PDB entry 6TWS | X-ray diffraction, 2.00 A resolution | chains H and B of the 6 polymer chains in the assembly

== Chain H (and B) ==
Name: Hemagglutinin HA2
Organism: Influenza A virus (A/harbour seal/Germany/1/2014(H10N7))
Notes: chain B of this document is another copy of the same molecule, construct and numbering; everything in this record applies to it too
Reference sequence: A0A0A7HR51 (A0A0A7HR51_9INFA); residues 1-176 here correspond to UniProt positions 333-508 (UniProt number = residue number + 332)
Chain sequence (177 residues; row label = number of the first residue in the row):
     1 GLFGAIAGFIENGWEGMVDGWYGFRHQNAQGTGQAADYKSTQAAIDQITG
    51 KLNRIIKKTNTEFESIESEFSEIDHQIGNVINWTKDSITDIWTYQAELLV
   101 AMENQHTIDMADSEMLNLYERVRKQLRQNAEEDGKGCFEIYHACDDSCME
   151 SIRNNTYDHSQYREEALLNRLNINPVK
Disordered / not traced: 173-177
Cystine bridges: C144-C148
Covalent attachments: N-acetylglucosamine (NAG) linked to N82
Construct notes: expression tag (177)

== Chain H / chain B interface ==
Residue-residue contacts (48; chain H residue first):
  G1(H) with N117(B), hydrogen bond (backbone-side chain)
  L2(H) with F3(B); M110(B), hydrophobic; S113(B)
  F3(H) with F3(B), hydrophobic
  G4(H) with N117(B)
  I77(H) with I77(B), hydrophobic
  N79(H) with I66(B)
  V80(H) with I77(B), hydrophobic; I81(B), hydrophobic
  W83(H) with F63(B); E64(B); I66(B), hydrophobic; K85(B)
  T84(H) with T84(B)
  D86(H) with T61(B); F63(B)
  S87(H) with F63(B)
  D90(H) with T59(B), hydrogen bond; T61(B), hydrogen bond; F63(B)
  I91(H) with I88(B), hydrophobic; I91(B), hydrophobic; W92(B)
  Y94(H) with W92(B), hydrophobic; Q95(B); L99(B)
  Q95(H) with Q95(B)
  L98(H) with R54(B); Q95(B); L99(B), hydrophobic; M102(B), hydrophobic
  Q105(H) with H106(B)
  Y119(H) with K124(B)
  E131(H) with R127(B), salt bridge; Q128(B); R163(B), salt bridge
  E132(H) with R123(B), salt bridge; K124(B); R127(B)
  G134(H) with K124(B)
  E139(H) with R127(B), salt bridge
  Y141(H) with R127(B), hydrogen bond; R163(B)
  R170(H) with Q128(B), hydrogen bond; R163(B), hydrogen bond (backbone-side chain); L167(B)
  L171(H) with L171(B), hydrophobic
Other interface residues (no listed pair), chain H (32 interface residues in all): F9, Q76, I88, A101, M102, D109, D133
Other interface residues (no listed pair), chain B (30 interface residues in all): E62, D109

== In short ==
The interface between chain H and chain B involves 32 residues on one side and 30 on the other, with 6
hydrogen bonds and 4 salt bridges. Among the polar pairs are E131(H)-R127(B), E131(H)-R163(B) and
E132(H)-R123(B). N-acetylglucosamine is covalently linked to N82(H).
Both chains are Hemagglutinin HA2 (Influenza A virus (A/harbour seal/Germany/1/2014(H10N7))). Entry 6TWS
(Crystal structure of the haemagglutinin mutant (Gln226Leu, Gly228Ser) from an H10N7 seal influenza virus
isolated in ...) was determined by X-ray diffraction (same publication as 6TJW, 6TJY, 6TVA, 6TVB, 6TVC, 6TVD
and 9 further entries).
